6LSM - chains A and F of the 6 polymer chains in the assembly; structure by X-ray diffraction, 2.75 A resolution.

# Chain A
Name: Tubulin alpha-1B chain
Organism: Sus scrofa
UniProt: Q2XVP4 (TBA1B_PIG); numbering as in UniProt (aligned over 1-450)
Amino-acid sequence (450 residues; each row starts with the number of its first residue):
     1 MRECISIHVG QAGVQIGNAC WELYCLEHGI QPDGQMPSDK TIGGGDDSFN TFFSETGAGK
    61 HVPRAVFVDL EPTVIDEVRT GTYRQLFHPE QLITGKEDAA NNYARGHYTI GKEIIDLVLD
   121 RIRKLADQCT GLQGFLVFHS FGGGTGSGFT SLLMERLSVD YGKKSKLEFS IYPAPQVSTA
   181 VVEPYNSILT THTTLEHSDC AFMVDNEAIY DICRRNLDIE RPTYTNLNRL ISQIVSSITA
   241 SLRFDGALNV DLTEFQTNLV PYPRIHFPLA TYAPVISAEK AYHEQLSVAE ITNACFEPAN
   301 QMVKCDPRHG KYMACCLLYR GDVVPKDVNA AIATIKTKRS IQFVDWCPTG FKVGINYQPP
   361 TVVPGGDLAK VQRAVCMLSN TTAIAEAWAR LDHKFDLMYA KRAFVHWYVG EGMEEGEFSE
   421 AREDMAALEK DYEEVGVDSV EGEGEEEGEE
Unresolved in the structure: 441-450
Swiss-Prot annotation at these positions:
  - motif: Met1 to Cys4 (MREC motif)
  - active site: Glu254
  - binding site (GTP): Gly10, Gln11, Ala12, Gln15, Glu71, Ala99, Ser140, Gly143, Gly144, Thr145, Gly146, Thr179, Glu183, Asn206, Tyr224, Asn228, Leu252
  - binding site (Mg(2+)): Glu71
  - modified residue: Lys40 (N6,N6,N6-trimethyllysine), Ser48 (Phosphoserine), Ser232 (Phosphoserine), Tyr282 (3'-nitrotyrosine), Arg339 (Omega-N-methylarginine), Ser439 (Phosphoserine), Glu443 (5-glutamyl polyglutamate), Glu445 (5-glutamyl polyglutamate)
  - cross-link (Glycyl lysine isopeptide (Lys-Gly)): Lys326 (interchain with G-Cter in ubiquitin), Lys370 (interchain with G-Cter in ubiquitin)
Bound ions: Ca2+: Asp39, Thr41, Gly44, Glu55
Ligand contacts:
  - ERX (2-(4-methylphenyl)-7-(3,4,5-trimethoxyphenyl)pyrazolo[1,5-a]pyrimidine): Asn101, Thr179, Ala180, Val181
  - GTP (guanosine-5'-triphosphate): Gly10, Gln11, Ala12, Gln15, Ile16, Asp69, Asp98, Ala99, Ala100, Asn101, Ser140, Gly142, Gly143, Gly144, Thr145, Gly146, Ile171, Pro173, Val177, Ser178, Thr179, Glu183, Asn206, Tyr224, Leu227, Asn228, Ile231

# Chain F
Name: Tubulin tyrosine ligase
Organism: Gallus gallus
UniProt: E1BQ43 (E1BQ43_CHICK); residue numbers follow UniProt; this construct covers 1-378
Amino-acid sequence (384 residues; row label = number of the first residue in the row):
     1 MYTFVVRDEN SSVYAEVSRL LLATGQWKRL RKDNPRFNLM LGERNRLPFG RLGHEPGLVQ
    61 LVNYYRGADK LCRKASLVKL IKTSPELSES CTWFPESYVI YPTNLKTPVA PAQNGIRHLI
   121 NNTRTDEREV FLAAYNRRRE GREGNVWIAK SSAGAKGEGI LISSEASELL DFIDEQGQVH
   181 VIQKYLEKPL LLEPGHRKFD IRSWVLVDHL YNIYLYREGV LRTSSEPYNS ANFQDKTCHL
   241 TNHCIQKEYS KNYGRYEEGN EMFFEEFNQY LMDALNTTLE NSILLQIKHI IRSCLMCIEP
   301 AISTKHLHYQ SFQLFGFDFM VDEELKVWLI EVNGAPACAQ KLYAELCQGI VDVAISSVFP
   361 LADTGQKTSQ PTSIFIKLHH HHHH
Unresolved in the structure: 107-124, 153-157, 362-371
Construct notes: expression tag (379-384)
Ligand contacts: AMP-PCP (ACP; phosphomethylphosphonic acid adenylate ester): Lys74, Ile148, Lys150, Gln183, Lys184, Tyr185, Leu186, Lys198, Asp200, Arg202, Arg222, His239, Leu240, Thr241, Asn242, Asp318, Met320, Ile330, Glu331, Asn333

# How chain A and chain F interact
Contacting residue pairs - 21 pairs, chain A then chain F:
  Gln176(A) - Pro56(F)
  Glu207(A) - His54(F)  salt bridge
  Glu297(A) - His306(F)
  Pro298(A) - Leu307(F)  hydrophobic
  Lys304(A) - His54(F)
  Asp306(A) - Leu307(F)
  Arg308(A) - Pro300(F)  hydrogen bond (side chain-backbone)
  Arg308(A) - Ala301(F)
  Arg308(A) - Ile302(F)
  Arg308(A) - Ser303(F)  hydrogen bond (side chain-backbone)
  Arg308(A) - Leu307(F)
  His309(A) - Arg66(F)  hydrogen bond (side chain-backbone)
  His309(A) - Gly67(F)
  His309(A) - Ala301(F)  hydrogen bond (side chain-backbone)
  Ser340(A) - Ala301(F)
  Glu386(A) - Gly50(F)
  Glu386(A) - Arg66(F)  salt bridge
  Arg390(A) - Gly50(F)
  Arg390(A) - His54(F)
  His393(A) - Arg51(F)
  Glu433(A) - Arg46(F)  salt bridge
Other interface residues (no listed pair), chain A (15 interface residues in all): Cys305, Lys338
Other interface residues (no listed pair), chain F (15 interface residues in all): Gly53, His308

# Summary
The chain A/chain F interface involves 15 residues from each chain, with 4 hydrogen bonds and 3 salt bridges.
Polar contacts include Glu207(A)-His54(F), Glu386(A)-Arg66(F) and Glu433(A)-Arg46(F). Chain A binds GTP and
compound ERX. Ligands of chain F: AMP-PCP.
Chain A is Tubulin alpha-1B chain (Sus scrofa) and chain F is Tubulin tyrosine ligase (Gallus gallus); the
structure, Tubulin Polymerization Inhibitors, was determined by X-ray diffraction.
